8I3C - chains A and B; structure by electron microscopy, 2.85 A resolution.

# Chain A (and B)
Protein: ABC transporter G family member 25
From: Arabidopsis thaliana
Notes: chain B of this document is another copy of the same molecule, construct and numbering; everything in this record applies to it too
Reference sequence: Q84TH5 (AB25G_ARATH); residue numbers follow UniProt; this construct covers 1-662
Amino-acid sequence (662 residues; numbered 1 to 662; the number before each row is that of its first residue):
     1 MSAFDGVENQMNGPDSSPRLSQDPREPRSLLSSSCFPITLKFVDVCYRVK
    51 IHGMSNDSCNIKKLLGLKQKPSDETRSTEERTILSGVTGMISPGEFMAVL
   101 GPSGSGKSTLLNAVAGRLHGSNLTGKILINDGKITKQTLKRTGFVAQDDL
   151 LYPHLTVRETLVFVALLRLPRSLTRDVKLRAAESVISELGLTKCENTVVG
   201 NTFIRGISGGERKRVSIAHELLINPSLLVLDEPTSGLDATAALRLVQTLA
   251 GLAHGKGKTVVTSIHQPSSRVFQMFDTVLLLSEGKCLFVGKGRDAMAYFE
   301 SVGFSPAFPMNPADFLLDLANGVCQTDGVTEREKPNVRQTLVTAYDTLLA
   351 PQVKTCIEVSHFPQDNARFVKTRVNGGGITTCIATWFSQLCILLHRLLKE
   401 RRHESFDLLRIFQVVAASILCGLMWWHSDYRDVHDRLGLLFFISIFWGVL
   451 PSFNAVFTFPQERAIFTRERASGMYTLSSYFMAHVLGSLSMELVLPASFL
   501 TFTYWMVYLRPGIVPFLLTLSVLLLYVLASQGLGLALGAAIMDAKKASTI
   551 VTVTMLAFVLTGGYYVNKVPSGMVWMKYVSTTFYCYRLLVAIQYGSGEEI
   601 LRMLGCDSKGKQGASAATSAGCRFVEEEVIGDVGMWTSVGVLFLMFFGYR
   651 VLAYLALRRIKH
Unresolved in the structure: 1-34, 51-80, 325-336, 358-377, 608-621
Curated features (UniProtKB/Swiss-Prot):
  - binding site (ATP): Gly101 to Ser108
  - glycosylation (N-linked (GlcNAc...) asparagine): Asn56, Asn122

# How chain A and chain B interact
Residue-residue contacts - 81 pairs, chain A then chain B:
  Ala239(A) with Gln266(B)
  Thr240(A) with Asn321(B), hydrogen bond
  Gln266(A) with Ala239(B)
  Ser268(A) with Asp314(B)
  Ser269(A) with Phe308(B); Met310(B); Asn311(B), hydrogen bond (side chain-backbone); Asp314(B), hydrogen bond
  Arg270(A) with Phe308(B); Asp318(B), salt bridge
  Gln273(A) with Phe308(B)
  Phe308(A) with Ser269(B); Arg270(B); Gln273(B)
  Pro309(A) with Pro312(B)
  Met310(A) with Ser269(B); Met310(B)
  Asn311(A) with Ser269(B), hydrogen bond (backbone-side chain); Asn311(B)
  Pro312(A) with Pro309(B)
  Asp314(A) with Ser268(B); Ser269(B), hydrogen bond
  Asn321(A) with Thr240(B), hydrogen bond
  Leu409(A) with Lys545(B); Thr549(B)
  Phe412(A) with Thr549(B); Val553(B), hydrophobic
  Gln413(A) with Thr552(B)
  Ala416(A) with Val553(B), hydrophobic
  Ala417(A) with Leu556(B), hydrophobic
  Leu420(A) with Ala557(B), hydrophobic
  Leu423(A) with Pro570(B); Met573(B), hydrophobic
  Met424(A) with Leu560(B); Thr561(B); Val566(B); Val569(B), hydrophobic; Pro570(B); Met573(B), hydrophobic
  Trp425(A) with Leu560(B), hydrophobic; Val566(B), hydrophobic
  Asp432(A) with Lys568(B)
  His434(A) with His434(B), hydrogen bond; Asn567(B), hydrogen bond
  Asp435(A) with Tyr565(B); Val566(B); Asn567(B), hydrogen bond; Lys568(B), hydrogen bond (side chain-backbone)
  Gly438(A) with Tyr565(B)
  Phe441(A) with Tyr565(B)
  Phe442(A) with Leu556(B), hydrophobic
  Ile445(A) with Tyr565(B)
  Lys545(A) with Leu409(B)
  Thr549(A) with Leu409(B); Phe412(B)
  Thr552(A) with Gln413(B)
  Val553(A) with Ala416(B), hydrophobic
  Leu556(A) with Ala417(B), hydrophobic; Phe442(B), hydrophobic
  Ala557(A) with Leu420(B), hydrophobic
  Leu560(A) with Met424(B); Trp425(B), hydrophobic
  Thr561(A) with Met424(B)
  Tyr564(A) with Tyr565(B)
  Tyr565(A) with Asp435(B); Gly438(B); Phe441(B); Ile445(B); Tyr564(B); Tyr565(B), hydrophobic
  Val566(A) with Met424(B); Trp425(B), hydrophobic; Asp435(B)
  Asn567(A) with Asp435(B), hydrogen bond (backbone-side chain)
  Lys568(A) with Asp432(B); Asp435(B), hydrogen bond (backbone-side chain)
  Val569(A) with Met424(B), hydrophobic
  Pro570(A) with Leu423(B); Met424(B)
  Met573(A) with Leu423(B), hydrophobic; Met424(B), hydrophobic
Interface residues without a listed pair, chain A (53 interface residues in all): Asp238, Met296, Asp318, Val323, Cys421, Lys546, Ile550
Interface residues without a listed pair, chain B (53 interface residues in all): Asp238, Met296, Val323, Cys421, Lys546, Ile550

# Overview
The chain A/chain B interface involves 53 residues from each chain; the contacts include 12 hydrogen bonds and
1 salt bridge. Polar pairs include Arg270(A)-Asp318(B), Thr240(A)-Asn321(B) and Ser269(A)-Asn311(B). From
UniProt: 8 ATP-binding residues on chain A.
Both chains are ABC transporter G family member 25 (Arabidopsis thaliana). Entry 8I3C (Cryo-EM structure of
abscisic acid transporter AtABCG25 with CHS) was determined by electron microscopy together with 8I38, 8I39,
8I3A, 8I3B and 8I3D from the same study.
